6LA2 - chains J and R of the 38 polymer chains in the assembly; structure by X-ray diffraction, 3.89 A resolution.

[Chain J]
Molecule: 343-nt DNA strand
From: other sequences
Sequence (343 nucleotides; row label = number of the first residue in the row):
     1 CGCTGTTTTT TTTCATGTGC CGGTCTCACA CGTGCCTGGA GACTAGTAAG CGCTTCTAGT
    61 GGCGGTTAAA ACGCGGTAGA CAGCGCGTAC GTGCGTTTAA GCGGTGCTAG AGCTGTCTAC
   121 GACCAATTGA GCGGCCTCGG CACCGGGATG CGTTTTTTTT TTCATACTCG AGCATGCTTT
   181 TTTTTTTCAT GTGCCGGTCT CACACGTGCC TGGAGACTAG TAAGCGCTTC TAGTGGCGGT
   241 TAAAACGCGG TAGACAGCGC GTACGTGCGT TTAAGCGGTG CTAGAGCTGT CTACGACCAA
   301 TTGAGCGGCC TCGGCACCGG GATGCGTTTT TTTTCAGCGG TAC

[Chain R]
Name: Histone H2B type 1-J
From: Homo sapiens
UniProt: P06899 (H2B1J_HUMAN); residues 0-125 here correspond to UniProt positions 1-126 (UniProt number = residue number + 1)
Chain sequence (126 residues; each row starts with the number of its first residue; numbering starts at 0):
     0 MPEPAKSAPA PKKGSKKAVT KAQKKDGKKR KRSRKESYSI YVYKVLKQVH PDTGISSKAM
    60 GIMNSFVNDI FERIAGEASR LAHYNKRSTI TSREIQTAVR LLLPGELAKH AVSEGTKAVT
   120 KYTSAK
Not modelled in the structure: 0-29
Curated features (UniProtKB/Swiss-Prot):
  - modified residue: Pro-1 (N-acetylproline), Glu-2 (ADP-ribosyl glutamic acid), Lys-5 (N6-(2-hydroxyisobutyryl)lysine), Ser-6 (ADP-ribosylserine), Lys-11 (N6-(beta-hydroxybutyryl)lysine), Lys-12 (N6-(2-hydroxyisobutyryl)lysine), Ser-14 (Phosphoserine), Lys-15 (N6-acetyllysine), Lys-16 (N6-(beta-hydroxybutyryl)lysine), Lys-20 (N6-(2-hydroxyisobutyryl)lysine), Lys-23 (N6-(2-hydroxyisobutyryl)lysine), Lys-24 (N6-(2-hydroxyisobutyryl)lysine), Lys-34 (N6-(2-hydroxyisobutyryl)lysine), Glu-35 (PolyADP-ribosyl glutamic acid), Ser-36 (Phosphoserine), Lys-43 (N6-(2-hydroxyisobutyryl)lysine), Lys-46 (N6-(2-hydroxyisobutyryl)lysine), Lys-57 (N6,N6-dimethyllysine), Arg-79 (Dimethylated arginine), Lys-85 (N6,N6,N6-trimethyllysine) and 6 more in UniProt
  - glycosylation: Ser-112 (O-linked (GlcNAc) serine)
  - cross-link (Glycyl lysine isopeptide (Lys-Gly)): Lys-5 (interchain with G-Cter in SUMO2), Lys-20 (interchain with G-Cter in SUMO2), Lys-34 (interchain with G-Cter in ubiquitin), Lys-120 (interchain with G-Cter in ubiquitin)

[Chain J / chain R interface]
Residue-residue contacts (19; chain J residue first):
  DT55(J) / Lys-30(R)  phosphate contact
  DC56(J) / Lys-30(R)  phosphate contact
  DT57(J) / Arg-31(R)  salt bridge to the phosphate
  DG121(J) / Thr-88(R)  sugar contact
  DG131(J) / Arg-33(R)  base contact
  DG131(J) / Ile-39(R)  phosphate contact
  DG131(J) / Tyr-40(R)  hydrogen bond to the phosphate
  DG131(J) / Lys-43(R)  salt bridge to the phosphate
  DC132(J) / Arg-33(R)  phosphate contact
  DC132(J) / Lys-34(R)  phosphate contact
  DC132(J) / Glu-35(R)  phosphate contact
  DC132(J) / Ser-36(R)  hydrogen bond to the phosphate
  DC132(J) / Ile-39(R)  phosphate contact
  DG133(J) / Lys-30(R)  phosphate contact
  DG133(J) / Arg-31(R)  phosphate contact
  DG133(J) / Arg-33(R)  hydrogen bond to the phosphate
  DG133(J) / Lys-34(R)  hydrogen bond to the phosphate
  DG134(J) / Lys-30(R)  hydrogen bond to the phosphate
  DG134(J) / Arg-31(R)  salt bridge to the phosphate

[Summary]
8 residues of chain J face 10 of chain R across their interface, with 5 hydrogen bonds and 3 salt bridges.
Polar contacts include DG131(J)/Tyr-40(R), DC132(J)/Ser-36(R) and DG133(J)/Arg-33(R).
Chain J is a 343-nt DNA strand (other sequences) and chain R is Histone H2B type 1-J (Homo sapiens); the
structure, 343 bp di-nucleosome harboring cohesive DNA termini assembled with linker histone H1.0, was
determined by X-ray diffraction together with 7COW, 6LER, 6L9Z and 6LAB from the same study.
